1KQW - chain A; structure by X-ray diffraction, 1.38 A resolution.

Chain A:
Protein: Cellular retinol-binding protein
Organism: Danio rerio
UniProtKB: Q8UVG6 (Q8UVG6_BRARE); residues 1-134 here correspond to UniProt positions 2-135 (UniProt number = residue number + 1)
Chain sequence (134 residues; each row starts with the number of its first residue):
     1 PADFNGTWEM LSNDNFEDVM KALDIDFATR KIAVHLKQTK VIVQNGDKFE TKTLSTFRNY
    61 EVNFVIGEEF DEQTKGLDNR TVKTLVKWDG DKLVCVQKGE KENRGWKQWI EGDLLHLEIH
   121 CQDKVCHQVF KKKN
Ligand contacts: retinol (RTL): Phe16, Met20, Ile25, Ala33, Leu36, Gln38, Lys40, Thr51, Thr53, Ser55, Phe57, Arg58, Tyr60, Val62, Gly76, Leu77, Trp106, Gln108, Leu117, Ile119

Summary:
Chain A binds retinol.
Chain A is Cellular retinol-binding protein (Danio rerio); the structure, Crystal structure of holo-CRBP from
zebrafish, was determined by X-ray diffraction (same publication as 1KQX).
